PDB entry 5AD3 | X-ray diffraction, 1.49 A resolution | chain A

Chain A:
Name: Bromodomain-containing protein 4
From: Homo sapiens
Notes: fragment: bromodomain 1, residues 44-168
Reference sequence: O60885 (BRD4_HUMAN); residue numbers follow UniProt; this construct covers 44-168
Chain sequence (127 residues; each row starts with the number of its first residue):
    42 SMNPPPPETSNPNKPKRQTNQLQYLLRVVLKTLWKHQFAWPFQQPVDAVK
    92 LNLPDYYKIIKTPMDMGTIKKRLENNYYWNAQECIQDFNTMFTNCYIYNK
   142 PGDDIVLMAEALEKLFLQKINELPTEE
Sequence notes: expression tag (42-43)
UniProt features mapped onto this chain:
  - site: Asn140 (Acetylated histone binding)
  - cross-link: Lys99 (Glycyl lysine isopeptide (Lys-Gly) (interchain with G-Cter in SUMO2))
  - natural variant: Asp145 (D145G: Found in a patient with a neurodevelopmental syndrome; uncertain significance)
  - mutagenesis: Asn140 (N140A: Abolishes binding to acetylated histones)
Reported in the primary citation:
  - binding site for the ligand K6K: Asn140

Summary:
From UniProt: one mutagenesis site. The paper reports a binding site for the ligand K6K at Asn140.
Chain A is Bromodomain-containing protein 4 (Homo sapiens); the structure, Bivalent binding to BET
bromodomains, was determined by X-ray diffraction, deposited together with 5AD2.
